Entry 3CWB (X-ray diffraction, 3.51 A resolution); this record covers chains D and E of the 20 polymer chains in the assembly.

[Chain D]
Molecule: Mitochondrial cytochrome C1, heme protein
Source organism: Gallus gallus
Amino-acid sequence (241 residues; each row starts with the number of its first residue):
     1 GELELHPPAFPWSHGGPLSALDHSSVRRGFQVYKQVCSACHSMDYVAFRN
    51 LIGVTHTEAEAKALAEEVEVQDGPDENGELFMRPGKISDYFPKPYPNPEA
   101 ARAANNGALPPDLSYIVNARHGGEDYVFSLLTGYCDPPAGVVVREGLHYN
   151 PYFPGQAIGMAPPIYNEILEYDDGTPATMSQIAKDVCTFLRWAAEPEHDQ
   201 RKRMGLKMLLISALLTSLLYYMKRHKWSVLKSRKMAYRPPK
Ion coordination: heme c Fe: H41, M160
Small-molecule neighbours: heme c (HEC): V32, V36, C37, C40, H41, N105, A108, L109, P110, P111, L113, I116, R120, Y126, V127, L130, L131, F153, I158, G159, M160, P163, I164, V186

[Chain E]
Molecule: Mitochondrial ubiquinol-cytochrome C reductase iron-sulfur protein
Source organism: Gallus gallus
Amino-acid sequence (196 residues; row label = number of the first residue in the row):
     1 VHNDVTVPDFSAYRREDVMDATTSSQTSSEDRKGFSYLVTATACVATAYA
    51 AKNVVTQFISSLSASADVLALSKIEIKLSDIPEGKNVAFKWRGKPLFVRH
   101 RTQAEINQEAEVDVSKLRDPQHDLDRVKKPEWVILVGVCTHLGCVPIANS
   151 GDFGGYYCPCHGSHYDASGRIRKGPAPYNLEVPTYQFVGDDLVVVG
Disulfides: C144-C160
Ion coordination: 2Fe-2S cluster Fe: C139, H141, C158, H161
Small-molecule neighbours: 2Fe-2S cluster (FES): C139, H141, L142, G143, C144, C158, C160, H161, G162, S163
What the authors report for this chain:
  - binding site for the ligand ICX: H161

[How chain D and chain E interact]
Pairs across the interface (24):
  R49(D) - A66(E)
  R49(D) - D67(E)
  K86(D) - K73(E)
  S88(D) - L69(E)
  M204(D) - Q57(E)
  K207(D) - Y49(E)
  I211(D) - Y49(E)  hydrophobic
  L215(D) - A43(E)
  L215(D) - A46(E)  hydrophobic
  L218(D) - V39(E)  hydrophobic
  L218(D) - T42(E)
  L218(D) - A43(E)
  Y221(D) - R15(E)  hydrogen bond
  Y221(D) - F35(E)
  Y221(D) - S36(E)  hydrogen bond
  Y221(D) - V39(E)  hydrophobic
  M222(D) - T40(E)
  M222(D) - A43(E)  hydrophobic
  H225(D) - S36(E)
  S232(D) - F10(E)
  K234(D) - F10(E)
  K234(D) - Y13(E)  hydrogen bond
  R238(D) - V1(E)  hydrogen bond (side chain-backbone)
  R238(D) - V5(E)
Also at the interface, not in a pair above, chain D (16 interface residues in all): I87, L214
Also at the interface, not in a pair above, chain E (22 interface residues in all): P8, D9, T47, A70

[Overview]
16 residues of chain D face 22 of chain E across their interface, with 4 hydrogen bonds. Polar pairs include
Y221(D)-R15(E), Y221(D)-S36(E) and K234(D)-Y13(E). Chain D binds heme c. Ligands of chain E: 2Fe-2S cluster.
The paper reports a binding site for the ligand ICX at H161(E).
Here chain D is Mitochondrial cytochrome C1, heme protein and chain E is Mitochondrial ubiquinol-cytochrome C
reductase iron-sulfur protein, both from Gallus gallus. Entry 3CWB (Chicken Cytochrome BC1 Complex inhibited
by an iodinated analogue of the polyketide Crocacin-D) was determined by X-ray diffraction.
